Entry 6IQ4 (X-ray diffraction, 2.25 A resolution); this record covers chains B and J of the 10 polymer chains in the assembly.

[Chain B]
Molecule: Histone H4
Source organism: Homo sapiens
Reference sequence: P62805 (H4_HUMAN); residues 21-102 here correspond to UniProt positions 22-103 (UniProt number = residue number + 1)
Amino-acid sequence (82 residues; numbered 21 to 102; the number before each row is that of its first residue):
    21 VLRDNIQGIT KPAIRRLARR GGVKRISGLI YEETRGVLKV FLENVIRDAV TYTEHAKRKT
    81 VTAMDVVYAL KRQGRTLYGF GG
Swiss-Prot annotation at these positions:
  - modified residue: Lys31 (N6-(2-hydroxyisobutyryl)lysine), Lys44 (N6-(2-hydroxyisobutyryl)lysine), Ser47 (Phosphoserine), Tyr51 (Phosphotyrosine), Lys59 (N6-(2-hydroxyisobutyryl)lysine), Lys77 (N6-(2-hydroxyisobutyryl)lysine), Lys79 (N6-(2-hydroxyisobutyryl)lysine), Thr80 (Phosphothreonine), Tyr88 (Phosphotyrosine), Lys91 (N6-(2-hydroxyisobutyryl)lysine)
  - cross-link (Glycyl lysine isopeptide (Lys-Gly)): Lys31 (interchain with G-Cter in SUMO2), Lys59 (interchain with G-Cter in SUMO2), Lys79 (interchain with G-Cter in SUMO2), Lys91 (interchain with G-Cter in SUMO2)

[Chain J]
Molecule: 145-nt DNA strand
Source organism: Homo sapiens
Sequence (145 nucleotides; numbered -72 to 72; the number before each row is that of its first residue; numbers below 1 keep their minus sign (DA-72 is residue -72)):
   -72 ATCAATATCC ACCTGCAGAT ACTACCAAAA GTGTATTTGG AAACTGCTCC ATCAAAAGGC
   -12 ATGTTCAGCT GATTCAGCTG AACATGCCTT TTGATGGAGC AGTTTCCAAA TACACTTTTG
    48 GTAGTATCTG CAGGTGGATA TTGAT
Bound ions: Mg2+ near DG60 (its only coordinating residue here)

[Interface between chain B and chain J]
Residue-residue contacts - 12 pairs, chain B then chain J:
  Arg35(B) with DA8(J), salt bridge to the phosphate
  Arg45(B) with DG7(J), sugar contact; DA8(J), phosphate contact
  Ile46(B) with DG7(J), sugar contact; DA8(J), hydrogen bond to the phosphate
  Ser47(B) with DG7(J), sugar contact
  Gly48(B) with DG7(J), hydrogen bond to the phosphate
  Arg78(B) with DC27(J), phosphate contact
  Lys79(B) with DG26(J), salt bridge to the phosphate; DC27(J), hydrogen bond to the phosphate
  Thr80(B) with DG26(J), sugar contact; DC27(J), hydrogen bond to the phosphate
Other interface residues (no listed pair), chain B (13 interface residues in all): Val21, Arg23, Arg39, Lys44, Lys77
Other interface residues (no listed pair), chain J (9 interface residues in all): DT6, DA9, DT16, DT17, DA28

[In short]
13 residues of chain B and 9 residues of chain J are in contact; the contacts include 4 hydrogen bonds and 2
salt bridges. Polar pairs include Ile46(B)-DA8(J), Gly48(B)-DG7(J) and Lys79(B)-DC27(J).
Here chain B is Histone H4 and chain J is a 145-nt DNA strand, both from Homo sapiens. Entry 6IQ4 (Nucleosome
core particle cross-linked with a hetero-binuclear molecule possessing RAPTA and gold(I)
4-(diphenylphosphino)benzoic acid groups) was determined by X-ray diffraction.
